Entry 8JSH (electron microscopy, 4.40 A resolution (low resolution: residue-level contacts below are approximate; hydrogen-bond / salt-bridge calls are withheld)); this record covers chains g and q of the 14 polymer chains in the assembly.

Chain g:
Molecule: 16S ribosomal RNA
From: Escherichia coli
Sequence (1539 nucleotides; row label = number of the first residue in the row):
     2 AAUUGAAGAG UUUGAUCAUG GCUCAGAUUG AACGCUGGCG GCAGGCCUAA CACAUGCAAG
    62 UCGAACGGUA ACAGGAAGAA GCUUGCUUCU UUGCUGACGA GUGGCGGACG GGUGAGUAAU
   122 GUCUGGGAAA CUGCCUGAUG GAGGGGGAUA ACUACUGGAA ACGGUAGCUA AUACCGCAUA
   182 ACGUCGCAAG ACCAAAGAGG GGGACCUUCG GGCCUCUUGC CAUCGGAUGU GCCCAGAUGG
   242 GAUUAGCUAG UAGGUGGGGU AACGGCUCAC CUAGGCGACG AUCCCUAGCU GGUCUGAGAG
   302 GAUGACCAGC CACACUGGAA CUGAGACACG GUCCAGACUC CUACGGGAGG CAGCAGUGGG
   362 GAAUAUUGCA CAAUGGGCGC AAGCCUGAUG CAGCCAUGCC GCGUGUAUGA AGAAGGCCUU
   422 CGGGUUGUAA AGUACUUUCA GCGGGGAGGA AGGGAGUAAA GUUAAUACCU UUGCUCAUUG
   482 ACGUUACCCG CAGAAGAAGC ACCGGCUAAC UCCGUGCCAG CAGCCGCGGU AAUACGGAGG
   542 GUGCAAGCGU UAAUCGGAAU UACUGGGCGU AAAGCGCACG CAGGCGGUUU GUUAAGUCAG
   602 AUGUGAAAUC CCCGGGCUCA ACCUGGGAAC UGCAUCUGAU ACUGGCAAGC UUGAGUCUCG
   662 UAGAGGGGGG UAGAAUUCCA GGUGUAGCGG UGAAAUGCGU AGAGAUCUGG AGGAAUACCG
   722 GUGGCGAAGG CGGCCCCCUG GACGAAGACU GACGCUCAGG UGCGAAAGCG UGGGGAGCAA
   782 ACAGGAUUAG AUACCCUGGU AGUCCACGCC GUAAACGAUG UCGACUUGGA GGUUGUGCCC
   842 UUGAGGCGUG GCUUCCGGAG CUAACGCGUU AAGUCGACCG CCUGGGGAGU ACGGCCGCAA
   902 GGUUAAAACU CAAAUGAAUU GACGGGGGCC CGCACAAGCG GUGGAGCAUG UGGUUUAAUU
   962 CGAUGCAACG CGAAGAACCU UACCUGGUCU UGACAUCCAC GGAAGUUUUC AGAGAUGAGA
  1022 AUGUGCCUUC GGGAACCGUG AGACAGGUGC UGCAUGGCUG UCGUCAGCUC GUGUUGUGAA
  1082 AUGUUGGGUU AAGUCCCGCA ACGAGCGCAA CCCUUAUCCU UUGUUGCCAG CGGUCCGGCC
  1142 GGGAACUCAA AGGAGACUGC CAGUGAUAAA CUGGAGGAAG GUGGGGAUGA CGUCAAGUCA
  1202 UCAUGGCCCU UACGACCAGG GCUACACACG UGCUACAAUG GCGCAUACAA AGAGAAGCGA
  1262 CCUCGCGAGA GCAAGCGGAC CUCAUAAAGU GCGUCGUAGU CCGGAUUGGA GUCUGCAACU
  1322 CGACUCCAUG AAGUCGGAAU CGCUAGUAAU CGUGGAUCAG AAUGCCACGG UGAAUACGUU
  1382 CCCGGGCCUU GUACACACCG CCCGUCACAC CAUGGGAGUG GGUUGCAAAA GAAGUAGGUA
  1442 GCUUAACCUU CGGGAGGGCG CUUACCACUU UGUGAUUCAU GACUGGGGUG AAGUCGUAAC
  1502 AAGGUAACCG UAGGGGAACC UGCGGUUGGA UCACCUCCU
Disordered / not traced: 923-1387

Chain q:
Protein: Small ribosomal subunit protein uS11
From: Escherichia coli
Reference sequence: P0A7R9 (RS11_ECOLI); residues 0-128 here correspond to UniProt positions 1-129 (UniProt number = residue number + 1)
Sequence (129 residues; numbered 0 to 128; the number before each row is that of its first residue; numbering starts at 0):
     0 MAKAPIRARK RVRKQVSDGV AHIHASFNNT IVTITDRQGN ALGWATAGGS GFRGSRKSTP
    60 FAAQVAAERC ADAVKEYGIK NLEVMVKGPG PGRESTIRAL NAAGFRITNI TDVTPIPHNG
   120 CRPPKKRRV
Disordered / not traced: 0-11

How chain g and chain q interact:
Pairs across the interface (70; chain g residue first):
  G674(g) / His-117(q)
  A675(g) / Ile-115(q)
  A675(g) / Pro-116(q)
  A675(g) / His-117(q)
  A676(g) / Pro-114(q)
  A676(g) / Pro-116(q)
  U677(g) / Pro-114(q)
  G683(g) / Gln-37(q)
  U684(g) / Gln-37(q)
  U684(g) / Gly-38(q)
  U684(g) / Asn-39(q)
  U684(g) / Ala-40(q)
  G685(g) / Ala-40(q)
  G688(g) / Asn-28(q)
  G688(g) / Thr-45(q)
  G688(g) / Gly-48(q)
  C689(g) / Asn-27(q)
  C689(g) / Asn-28(q)
  G690(g) / Ser-25(q)
  G690(g) / Asn-27(q)
  G690(g) / Asn-28(q)
  G690(g) / Arg-52(q)
  G690(g) / Lys-56(q)
  G691(g) / Asn-27(q)
  G691(g) / Arg-126(q)
  U692(g) / Asn-27(q)
  U692(g) / Arg-52(q)
  U692(g) / Gly-53(q)
  U692(g) / Ser-54(q)
  U692(g) / Lys-56(q)
  U692(g) / Arg-126(q)
  G693(g) / Ser-54(q)
  A695(g) / Arg-52(q)
  A695(g) / Gly-53(q)
  A696(g) / Arg-52(q)
  A706(g) / His-21(q)
  A706(g) / His-23(q)
  A706(g) / Thr-32(q)
  U707(g) / His-21(q)
  U707(g) / Arg-36(q)
  U707(g) / Gln-37(q)
  U707(g) / Gly-38(q)
  A715(g) / Asn-118(q)
  A716(g) / His-117(q)
  A716(g) / Asn-118(q)
  A718(g) / His-117(q)
  A777(g) / Gly-119(q)
  A777(g) / Cys-120(q)
  G778(g) / Cys-120(q)
  G778(g) / Arg-121(q)
  C779(g) / Arg-121(q)
  C779(g) / Pro-122(q)
  C779(g) / Pro-123(q)
  A780(g) / Pro-123(q)
  A780(g) / Lys-124(q)
  A780(g) / Lys-125(q)
  A781(g) / Lys-125(q)
  C795(g) / Arg-127(q)
  C795(g) / Val-128(q)
  C796(g) / Lys-125(q)
  C796(g) / Arg-126(q)
  C796(g) / Arg-127(q)
  C796(g) / Val-128(q)
  C797(g) / Arg-126(q)
  G800(g) / Lys-125(q)
  U1522(g) / Arg-127(q)
  G1523(g) / Lys-124(q)
  G1523(g) / Arg-127(q)
  C1524(g) / Arg-121(q)
  G1525(g) / Arg-121(q)
Also at the interface, not in a pair above, chain g (35 interface residues in all): G705, G714
Also at the interface, not in a pair above, chain q (37 interface residues in all): Phe-26, Ile-30, Thr-34, Asp-35, Trp-43

Overview:
35 residues of chain g and 37 residues of chain q are in contact.
Here chain g is 16S ribosomal RNA and chain q is Small ribosomal subunit protein uS11, both from Escherichia
coli. Entry 8JSH (Structure of the 30S-body-IF3 complex from Escherichia coli) was determined by electron
microscopy together with 8JSG from the same study.
